5Y77 - chain A; structure by X-ray diffraction, 1.60 A resolution.

[Chain A]
Protein: Kynurenine 3-monooxygenase
From: Pseudomonas fluorescens
Notes: EC 1.14.13.9
Reference sequence: Q84HF5 (KMO_PSEFL); residues 2-461 here = UniProt positions 2-461
Sequence (473 residues; each row starts with the number of its first residue; numbering starts at 0):
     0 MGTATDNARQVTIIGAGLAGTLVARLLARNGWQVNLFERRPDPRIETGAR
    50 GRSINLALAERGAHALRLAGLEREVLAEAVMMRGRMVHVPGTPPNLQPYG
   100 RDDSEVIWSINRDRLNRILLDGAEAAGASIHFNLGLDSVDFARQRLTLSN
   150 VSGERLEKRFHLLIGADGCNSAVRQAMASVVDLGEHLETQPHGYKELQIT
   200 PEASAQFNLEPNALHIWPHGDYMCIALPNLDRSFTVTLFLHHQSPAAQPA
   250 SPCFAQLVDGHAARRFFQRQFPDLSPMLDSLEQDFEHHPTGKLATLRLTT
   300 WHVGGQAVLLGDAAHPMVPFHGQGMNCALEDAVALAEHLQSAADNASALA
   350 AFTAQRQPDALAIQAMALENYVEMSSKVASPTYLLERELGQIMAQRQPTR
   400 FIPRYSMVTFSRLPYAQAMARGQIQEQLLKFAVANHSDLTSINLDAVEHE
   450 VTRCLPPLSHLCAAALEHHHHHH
Disordered / not traced: 0-6, 462-472
Differences from the reference sequence: expression tag (0-1, 462-472)
Modified positions: Mse0 (selenomethionine); Mse80, Mse81, Mse85, Mse176, Mse222, Mse276, Mse316, Mse324, Mse365, Mse373, Mse392, Mse406, Mse418 (selenomethionine; parent Met)
Swiss-Prot annotation at these positions:
  - binding site (FAD): Leu17, Ala18, Glu37 to Arg39, Ala56, Arg111, Leu135, Asp311, Mse324, Asn325
  - binding site (L-kynurenine): Arg84, Tyr98, Asn369, Tyr404
Ligand contacts:
  - FAD (flavin-adenine dinucleotide): Ile13, Gly14, Ala15, Gly16, Leu17, Ala18, Gly19, Phe36, Glu37, Arg38, Arg39, Leu55, Ala56, Arg111, Leu133, Gly134, Leu135, Ala165, Asp166, Gly167, Ala171, Tyr193, Leu292, Leu309, Gly310, Asp311, Ala312, Pro318, Gly321, Gln322, Gly323, Mse324, Asn325, Ala327
  - L-kynurenine (KYN; (2S)-2-amino-4-(2-aminophenyl)-4-oxobutanoic acid): Ala56, Arg84, Tyr98, Ile106, Leu213, Ile224, Leu226, Pro318, Phe319, His320, Gly321, Asn369, Mse373, Tyr404, Thr408

[In short]
Bound to chain A: flavin-adenine dinucleotide and L-kynurenine. From UniProt: 11 FAD-binding residues and 4
L-kynurenine-binding residues.
Chain A is Kynurenine 3-monooxygenase (Pseudomonas fluorescens); the structure, Crystal structure of
Pseudomonas fluorescens Kynurenine 3-monooxygenase in complex with L-KYN (seMet derivative), was determined by
X-ray diffraction (same publication as 5Y66 and 5Y7A).
